5V8M - chains A and F of the 12 polymer chains in the assembly; structure by electron microscopy, 4.40 A resolution (low resolution: residue-level contacts below are approximate; hydrogen-bond / salt-bridge calls are withheld).

== Chain A (and F) ==
Protein: gp120
Source organism: Human immunodeficiency virus 1
Notes: chain F of this document is another copy of the same molecule, construct and numbering; everything in this record applies to it too
Reference sequence: Q2N0S6 (Q2N0S6_9HIV1); the construct lacks a stretch of the UniProt sequence and is renumbered around it, so the offset changes along the chain: 31-141 = UniProt 30-140; 150-185 = UniProt 141-176; 190-309 = UniProt 189-308; 312-321 = UniProt 309-318; 2 more segments
Sequence (481 residues; row label = number of the first residue in the row; note: 15 numbers in that range are skipped by the numbering (no residue carries them; nothing is unmodelled there); a row labelled like 185A-185L holds insertion residues (185A, then the next letters in order)):
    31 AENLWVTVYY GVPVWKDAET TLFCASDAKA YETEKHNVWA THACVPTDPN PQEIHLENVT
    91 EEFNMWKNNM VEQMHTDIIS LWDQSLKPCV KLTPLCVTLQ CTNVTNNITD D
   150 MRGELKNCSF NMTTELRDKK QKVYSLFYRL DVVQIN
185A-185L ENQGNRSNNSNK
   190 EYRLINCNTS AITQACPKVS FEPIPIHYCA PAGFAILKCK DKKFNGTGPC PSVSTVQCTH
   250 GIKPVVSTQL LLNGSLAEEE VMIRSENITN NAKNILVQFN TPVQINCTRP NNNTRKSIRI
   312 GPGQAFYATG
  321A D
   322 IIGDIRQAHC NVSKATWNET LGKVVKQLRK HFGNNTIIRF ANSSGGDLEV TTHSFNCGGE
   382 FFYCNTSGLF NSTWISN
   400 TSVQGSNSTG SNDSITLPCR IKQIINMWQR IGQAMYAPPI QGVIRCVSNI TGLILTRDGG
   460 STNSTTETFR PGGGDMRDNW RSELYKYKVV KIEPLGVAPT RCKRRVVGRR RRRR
Disordered / not traced: 31, 59-65, 185B-185L, 400-410, 507-513
Construct notes: conflict Asn-332 (Thr330 in Q2N0S6), Cys-501 (Ala498 in Q2N0S6); expression tag (509-513)
Cystine bridges: Cys-54/Cys-74, Cys-119/Cys-205, Cys-126/Cys-196, Cys-131/Cys-157, Cys-218/Cys-247, Cys-228/Cys-239, Cys-296/Cys-331, Cys-378/Cys-445, Cys-385/Cys-418
Covalently attached groups: N-acetylglucosamine (NAG) linked to Asn-88, Asn-133, Asn-156, Asn-160, Asn-197, Asn-234, Asn-295, Asn-301, Asn-332, Asn-339, Asn-355, Asn-363, Asn-386, Asn-392, Asn-448; glycan linked to Asn-262, Asn-276
What the authors report for this chain:
  - post-translational modification sites: Asn-197
  - mutagenesis - N156K: abolished binding to PGT145
  - mutagenesis - N156D: abolished binding to PGT145 Fab
  - mutagenesis - N156D, M161A: decreased stability

== How chain A and chain F interact ==
Residue-residue contacts - 16 pairs, chain A then chain F:
  Thr-123(A) / Arg-166(F)
  Pro-124(A) / Arg-166(F)
  Cys-126(A) / Leu-165(F)
  Cys-126(A) / Arg-166(F)
  Cys-126(A) / Pro-313(F)
  Val-127(A) / Arg-166(F)
  Val-127(A) / Asp-167(F)
  Thr-128(A) / Asp-167(F)
  Ile-184(A) / Leu-165(F)
  Cys-196(A) / Glu-164(F)
  Cys-196(A) / Pro-313(F)
  Asn-197(A) / Arg-308(F)
  Thr-198(A) / Pro-313(F)
  Thr-198(A) / Gly-314(F)
  Ser-199(A) / Gly-314(F)
  Ala-200(A) / Pro-313(F)
Also at the interface, not in a pair above, chain A (13 interface residues in all): Arg-192, Asn-195

== Summary ==
13 residues of chain A and 7 residues of chain F are in contact. Covalently linked N-acetylglucosamine: at
Asn-88(A), Asn-133(A), Asn-156(A), Asn-160(A), Asn-197(A) and Asn-234(A) and 9 more. The paper reports that
N156D and M161A of chain A reduce stability; a modification site at Asn-197(A).
Both chains are gp120 (Human immunodeficiency virus 1). Entry 5V8M (BG505 SOSIP.664 trimer in complex with
broadly neutralizing HIV antibody 3BNC117) was determined by electron microscopy, deposited together with 5V8L
and 5UY3.
